PDB entry 7X2O | electron microscopy, 3.15 A resolution | chains B and L of the 6 polymer chains in the assembly

[Chain B]
Name: VP2
From: Coxsackievirus B1
UniProt: A0A2S0RQC2 (A0A2S0RQC2_9ENTO); residues 1-263 here correspond to UniProt positions 70-332 (UniProt number = residue number + 69)
Chain sequence (263 residues; numbered 1 to 263; the number before each row is that of its first residue):
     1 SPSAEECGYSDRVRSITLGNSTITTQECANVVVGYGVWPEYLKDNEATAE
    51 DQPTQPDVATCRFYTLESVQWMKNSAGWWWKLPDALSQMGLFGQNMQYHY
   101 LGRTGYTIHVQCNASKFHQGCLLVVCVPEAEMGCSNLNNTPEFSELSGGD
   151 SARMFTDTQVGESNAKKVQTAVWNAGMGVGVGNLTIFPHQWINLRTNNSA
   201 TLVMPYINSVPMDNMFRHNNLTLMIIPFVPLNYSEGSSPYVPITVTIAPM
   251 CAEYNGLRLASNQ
Unresolved in the structure: 1-9, 263

[Chain L]
Name: 2E6 light chain
From: Mus musculus
Chain sequence (107 residues; numbered 1 to 107; the number before each row is that of its first residue):
     1 DIQMTQSPASLSVSVGETVTITCRASENVYRNLAWYQQKQGKSPQLLVYA
    51 ATNLADGVPSRFSGSGSGTQYSLKINSLQSEDFGSYFCQHFWSPVFTFGA
   101 GTKLELK
Cystine bridges: Cys-23/Cys-88

[Interface between chain B and chain L]
Pairs across the interface - 13 pairs, chain B then chain L:
  Asn-74(B) with Asn-53(L), hydrogen bond
  Asp-157(B) with Arg-31(L), hydrogen bond (backbone-side chain)
  Thr-158(B) with Tyr-30(L), hydrogen bond (side chain-backbone); Asn-32(L)
  Gln-159(B) with Tyr-30(L); Asn-32(L), hydrogen bond (backbone-side chain); Trp-92(L)
  Val-160(B) with Trp-92(L)
  Gly-161(B) with Trp-92(L); Ser-93(L)
  Glu-162(B) with Ser-93(L), hydrogen bond (backbone-side chain); Pro-94(L)
  Ser-163(B) with Pro-94(L)
Also at the interface, not in a pair above, chain L (9 interface residues in all): Tyr-49, Leu-54

[Summary]
8 residues of chain B and 9 residues of chain L are in contact, with 5 hydrogen bonds. Polar pairs include
Asn-74(B)/Asn-53(L), Asp-157(B)/Arg-31(L) and Thr-158(B)/Tyr-30(L).
Chain B is VP2 (Coxsackievirus B1) and chain L is 2E6 light chain (Mus musculus); the structure, Cryo-EM
structure of Coxsackievirus B1 mature virion in complex with nAb 2E6 (CVB1-M:2E6), was determined by electron
microscopy together with 7X2G, 7X2I, 7X2T, 7X2W, 7X35, 7X37 and 7 further entries from the same study.
